4KGC - chains A and I of the 10 polymer chains in the assembly; structure by X-ray diffraction, 2.69 A resolution.

[Chain A]
Molecule: Histone H3.2
Organism: Xenopus laevis
UniProtKB: P84233 (H32_XENLA); residues 0-135 here correspond to UniProt positions 1-136 (UniProt number = residue number + 1)
Amino-acid sequence (136 residues; numbered 0 to 135; the number before each row is that of its first residue; numbering starts at 0):
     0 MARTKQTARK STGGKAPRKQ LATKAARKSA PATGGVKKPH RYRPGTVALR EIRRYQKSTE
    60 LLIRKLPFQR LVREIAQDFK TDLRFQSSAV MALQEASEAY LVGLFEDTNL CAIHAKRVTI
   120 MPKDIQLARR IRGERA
Unresolved in the structure: 0-37, 135
Swiss-Prot annotation at these positions:
  - modified residue: Arg2 (Asymmetric dimethylarginine), Thr3 (Phosphothreonine), Lys4 (Allysine), Gln5 (5-glutamyl dopamine), Thr6 (Phosphothreonine), Arg8 (Citrulline), Lys9 (N6,N6,N6-trimethyllysine), Ser10 (ADP-ribosylserine), Thr11 (Phosphothreonine), Lys14 (N6-(2-hydroxyisobutyryl)lysine), Arg17 (Asymmetric dimethylarginine), Lys18 (N6-(2-hydroxyisobutyryl)lysine), Lys23 (N6-(2-hydroxyisobutyryl)lysine), Arg26 (Citrulline), Lys27 (N6,N6,N6-trimethyllysine), Ser28 (ADP-ribosylserine), Lys36 (N6,N6,N6-trimethyllysine), Lys37 (N6-methyllysine), Tyr41 (Phosphotyrosine), Lys56 (N6,N6,N6-trimethyllysine) and 8 more in UniProt
  - lipidation: Cys110 (S-palmitoyl cysteine)

[Chain I]
Molecule: 145-nt DNA strand
Sequence (145 nucleotides; row label = number of the first residue in the row; numbers below 1 keep their minus sign (DA-72 is residue -72)):
   -72 ATCAATATCC ACCTGCAGAT ACTACCAAAA GTGTATTTGG AAACTGCTCC ATCAAAAGGC
   -12 ATGTTCAGCT GAATCAGCTG AACATGCCTT TTGATGGAGC AGTTTCCAAA TACACTTTTG
    48 GTAGTATCTG CAGGTGGATA TTGAT

[Interface between chain A and chain I]
Contacting residue pairs - 27 pairs, chain A then chain I:
  His39(A) - DT69(I)  base contact
  His39(A) - DG70(I)  hydrogen bond to the sugar
  Arg40(A) - DG70(I)  sugar contact
  Tyr41(A) - DT69(I)  phosphate contact
  Tyr41(A) - DG70(I)  phosphate contact
  Arg42(A) - DG-5(I)  salt bridge to the phosphate
  Arg42(A) - DG70(I)  hydrogen bond to the phosphate
  Arg42(A) - DA71(I)  phosphate contact
  Pro43(A) - DA-6(I)  phosphate contact
  Pro43(A) - DG-5(I)  sugar contact
  Thr45(A) - DG70(I)  hydrogen bond to the phosphate
  Arg63(A) - DG-14(I)  sugar contact
  Arg63(A) - DC-13(I)  phosphate contact
  Arg72(A) - DC-23(I)  salt bridge to the phosphate
  Arg83(A) - DC-23(I)  hydrogen bond to the sugar
  Phe84(A) - DC-24(I)  phosphate contact
  Phe84(A) - DC-23(I)  hydrogen bond to the phosphate
  Gln85(A) - DC-24(I)  phosphate contact
  Ser86(A) - DC-24(I)  hydrogen bond to the phosphate
  Arg116(A) - DT-3(I)  phosphate contact
  Arg116(A) - DG-2(I)  salt bridge to the phosphate
  Val117(A) - DC-4(I)  phosphate contact
  Val117(A) - DT-3(I)  hydrogen bond to the phosphate
  Thr118(A) - DC-4(I)  hydrogen bond to the phosphate
  Thr118(A) - DT-3(I)  hydrogen bond to the phosphate
  Met120(A) - DT-3(I)  phosphate contact
  Met120(A) - DG-2(I)  phosphate contact
Other interface residues (no listed pair), chain A (18 interface residues in all): Leu82, Lys115
Other interface residues (no listed pair), chain I (13 interface residues in all): DT-8

[Overview]
The interface between chain A and chain I involves 18 residues on one side and 13 on the other; the contacts
include 9 hydrogen bonds and 3 salt bridges. Among the polar pairs are His39(A)-DG70(I), Arg83(A)-DC-23(I) and
Arg42(A)-DG70(I).
Chain A is Histone H3.2 (Xenopus laevis) and chain I is a 145-nt DNA strand; the structure, Nucleosome Core
Particle Containing (ETA6-P-CYMENE)-(1, 2-ETHYLENEDIAMINE)-RUTHENIUM, was determined by X-ray diffraction.
